PDB entry 8HAM | electron microscopy, 4.50 A resolution (low resolution: residue-level contacts below are approximate; hydrogen-bond / salt-bridge calls are withheld) | chains G and I of the 11 polymer chains in the assembly

== Chain G ==
Name: Histone H2A type 1-B/E
Source organism: Homo sapiens
UniProtKB: P04908 (H2A1B_HUMAN); residues 1-129 here correspond to UniProt positions 2-130 (UniProt number = residue number + 1)
Sequence (129 residues; numbered 1 to 129; the number before each row is that of its first residue):
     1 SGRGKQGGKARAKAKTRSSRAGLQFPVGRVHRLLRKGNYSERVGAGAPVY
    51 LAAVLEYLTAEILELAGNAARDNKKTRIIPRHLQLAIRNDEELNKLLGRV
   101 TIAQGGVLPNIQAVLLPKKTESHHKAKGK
Unresolved in the structure: 1-13, 119-129
Curated features (UniProtKB/Swiss-Prot):
  - modified residue: Ser1 (N-acetylserine), Arg3 (Citrulline), Lys5 (N6-(2-hydroxyisobutyryl)lysine), Lys9 (N6-(2-hydroxyisobutyryl)lysine), Lys13 (N6-(beta-hydroxybutyryl)lysine), Lys36 (N6-(2-hydroxyisobutyryl)lysine), Lys74 (N6-(2-hydroxyisobutyryl)lysine), Lys75 (N6-(2-hydroxyisobutyryl)lysine), Lys95 (N6-(2-hydroxyisobutyryl)lysine), Gln104 (N5-methylglutamine), Lys118 (N6-(2-hydroxyisobutyryl)lysine), Lys119 (N6-crotonyllysine), Thr120 (Phosphothreonine), Lys125 (N6-crotonyllysine)
  - cross-link (Glycyl lysine isopeptide (Lys-Gly)): Lys13 (interchain with G-Cter in ubiquitin), Lys15 (interchain with G-Cter in ubiquitin), Lys119 (interchain with G-Cter in ubiquitin)

== Chain I ==
Molecule: 180-nt DNA strand
Source organism: Homo sapiens
Sequence (180 nucleotides; numbered 1 to 180; the number before each row is that of its first residue):
     1 ATCCGTCCGTTACCGCCATCAATATCCACCTGCAGATTCTACCAAAAGTG
    51 TATTTGGAAACTGCTCCATCAAAAGGCATGTTCAGCTGAATTCAGCTGAA
   101 CATGCCTTTTGATGGAGCAGTTTCCAAATACACTTTTGGTAGAATCTGCA
   151 GGTGGATATTGATGGCGGTAACGGACGGAT
Unresolved in the structure: 1-9, 175-180

== How chain G and chain I interact ==
Contacting residue pairs - 17 pairs, chain G then chain I:
  Thr16(G) - DT137(I)
  Arg29(G) - DG138(I)
  Arg29(G) - DG139(I)
  Arg35(G) - DT129(I)
  Arg42(G) - DA128(I)
  Arg42(G) - DT129(I)
  Val43(G) - DA128(I)
  Val43(G) - DT129(I)
  Gly44(G) - DA128(I)
  Ala45(G) - DA128(I)
  Lys74(G) - DC149(I)
  Lys75(G) - DC149(I)
  Lys75(G) - DA150(I)
  Thr76(G) - DG148(I)
  Thr76(G) - DC149(I)
  Arg77(G) - DG148(I)
  Arg77(G) - DC149(I)
Other interface residues (no listed pair), chain G (13 interface residues in all): His31, Glu41

== Summary ==
The interface between chain G and chain I involves 13 residues on one side and 8 on the other.
Chain G is Histone H2A type 1-B/E and chain I is a 180-nt DNA strand, both from Homo sapiens; the structure,
Cryo-EM structure of the CBP catalytic core bound to the H4K12acK16ac nucleosome, class 2, was determined by
electron microscopy (same publication as 8HAG, 8HAH, 8HAI, 8HAJ, 8HAK, 8HAL and 8HAN).
